PDB entry 4NJQ | X-ray diffraction, 2.70 A resolution | chains A and D of the 4 polymer chains in the assembly

[Chain A (and D)]
Protein: Probable M18 family aminopeptidase 2
From: Pseudomonas aeruginosa
Notes: EC 3.4.11.-; chain D of this document is another copy of the same molecule, construct and numbering; everything in this record applies to it too
UniProtKB: Q9HYZ3 (APEB_PSEAE); numbering as in UniProt (aligned over 1-429)
Sequence (429 residues; numbered 1 to 429; the number before each row is that of its first residue):
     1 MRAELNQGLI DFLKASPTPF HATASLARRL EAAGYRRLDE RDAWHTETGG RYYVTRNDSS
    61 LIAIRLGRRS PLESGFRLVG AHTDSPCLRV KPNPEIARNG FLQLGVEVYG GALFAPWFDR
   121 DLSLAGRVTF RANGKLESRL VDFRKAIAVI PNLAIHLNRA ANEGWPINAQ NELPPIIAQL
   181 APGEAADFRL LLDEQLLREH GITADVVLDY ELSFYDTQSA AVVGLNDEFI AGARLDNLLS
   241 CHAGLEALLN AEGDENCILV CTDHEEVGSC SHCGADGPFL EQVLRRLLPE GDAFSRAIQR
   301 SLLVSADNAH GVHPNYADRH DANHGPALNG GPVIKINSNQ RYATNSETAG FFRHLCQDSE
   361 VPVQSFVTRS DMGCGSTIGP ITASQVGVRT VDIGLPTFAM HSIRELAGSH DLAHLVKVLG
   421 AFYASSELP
Disordered / not traced: 268-277, 373-384 (chain D: 268-277, 373-382)
Curated features (UniProtKB/Swiss-Prot):
  - binding site (Zn(2+)): H82, H156, H401
Ion coordination: Co2+ site 1: H82, D236, D307 (together with carbonate ion); Co2+ site 2: D236, E266, H401 (together with carbonate ion)
Residues lining bound ligands:
  - carbonate ion: H82, D236, E265, E266, D307, H401
  - carbonate ion (CO3): H82, D236, E265, E266, D307, H401
  - N-cyclohexyltaurine (NHE; 2-[N-cyclohexylamino]ethane sulfonic acid): R41, E137, S138, R139

[Interface between chain A and chain D]
Residue-residue contacts (160; chain A residue first):
  R98(A) with P314(D), hydrogen bond (side chain-backbone); N315(D), hydrogen bond
  N99(A) with V312(D); P314(D); A317(D)
  F101(A) with F229(D), hydrophobic; P314(D), hydrophobic; F398(D), hydrophobic
  Q103(A) with P314(D); N315(D), hydrogen bond
  G111(A) with I155(D)
  A112(A) with I155(D); N162(D), hydrogen bond (backbone-side chain)
  L113(A) with N152(D); L153(D); I155(D), hydrophobic; A161(D), hydrophobic; N162(D)
  F114(A) with N162(D), hydrogen bond (backbone-side chain)
  P116(A) with D119(D); N152(D)
  F118(A) with R120(D), hydrogen bond (backbone-side chain); Y316(D)
  D119(A) with R120(D), hydrogen bond (backbone-side chain); A399(D); S402(D), hydrogen bond; R404(D)
  R120(A) with F118(D), hydrogen bond (side chain-backbone); D119(D), hydrogen bond (side chain-backbone); R120(D)
  D121(A) with Q218(D), hydrogen bond; A221(D); V223(D); A231(D); R404(D), salt bridge
  K145(A) with G224(D), hydrogen bond (side chain-backbone); L225(D), hydrogen bond (side chain-backbone); D227(D), salt bridge
  A146(A) with V223(D); G224(D), hydrogen bond (backbone-backbone)
  I147(A) with G224(D); L225(D)
  V149(A) with L406(D), hydrophobic
  P151(A) with H313(D), hydrogen bond (backbone-side chain); F398(D), hydrophobic; L406(D), hydrophobic
  N152(A) with P116(D); H313(D); A399(D), hydrogen bond (backbone-backbone)
  L153(A) with L113(D); Y316(D), hydrophobic; R319(D)
  A154(A) with H310(D); M400(D), hydrophobic
  I155(A) with G111(D); A112(D); L113(D), hydrophobic; M400(D); H401(D)
  H156(A) with H310(D); M400(D); H401(D)
  L157(A) with H310(D); R319(D), hydrogen bond (backbone-side chain); H320(D); M372(D)
  N158(A) with R319(D)
  A161(A) with L113(D), hydrophobic
  N162(A) with A112(D), hydrogen bond (side chain-backbone); L113(D); F114(D), hydrogen bond (side chain-backbone); W165(D); P166(D); I167(D), hydrogen bond (backbone-backbone)
  E163(A) with W165(D); P166(D)
  G164(A) with G164(D); W165(D)
  W165(A) with N162(D); E163(D); G164(D)
  P166(A) with N162(D); E163(D)
  I167(A) with N162(D), hydrogen bond (backbone-backbone)
  N171(A) with N315(D)
  E172(A) with N315(D), hydrogen bond (backbone-side chain); Y316(D), hydrogen bond
  P174(A) with N315(D), hydrogen bond (backbone-side chain)
  I176(A) with F229(D), hydrophobic; P314(D), hydrophobic; F398(D), hydrophobic
  I177(A) with G224(D); L225(D), hydrogen bond (backbone-backbone); E228(D)
  A178(A) with N226(D); E228(D)
  Q179(A) with E228(D), hydrogen bond (backbone-side chain); L328(D), hydrogen bond (side chain-backbone); N329(D), hydrogen bond
  L191(A) with L225(D), hydrophobic
  Q218(A) with D121(D); Q218(D)
  A221(A) with D121(D)
  V223(A) with D121(D); A146(D); V149(D), hydrophobic
  G224(A) with K145(D); A146(D), hydrogen bond (backbone-backbone); I147(D); I177(D)
  L225(A) with K145(D), hydrogen bond (backbone-side chain); I147(D), hydrogen bond (backbone-backbone); I177(D), hydrogen bond (backbone-backbone); L191(D), hydrophobic
  D227(A) with K145(D), salt bridge
  E228(A) with A178(D); Q179(D), hydrogen bond (side chain-backbone)
  F229(A) with F101(D), hydrophobic; I176(D), hydrophobic
  A231(A) with D121(D)
  H310(A) with A154(D); H156(D); L157(D)
  V312(A) with N99(D)
  H313(A) with P151(D), hydrogen bond (side chain-backbone); N152(D)
  P314(A) with R98(D), hydrogen bond (backbone-side chain); N99(D); F101(D), hydrophobic; Q103(D); I176(D), hydrophobic
  N315(A) with R98(D), hydrogen bond; Q103(D), hydrogen bond; N171(D); E172(D), hydrogen bond (side chain-backbone); P174(D), hydrogen bond (side chain-backbone)
  Y316(A) with F118(D); L153(D), hydrophobic; E172(D), hydrogen bond
  A317(A) with N99(D)
  R319(A) with L153(D); L157(D), hydrogen bond (side chain-backbone)
  H320(A) with L157(D)
  L328(A) with Q179(D), hydrogen bond (backbone-side chain)
  N329(A) with Q179(D), hydrogen bond
  R341(A) with R159(D)
  F398(A) with F101(D), hydrophobic; P151(D), hydrophobic
  A399(A) with D119(D); N152(D), hydrogen bond (backbone-backbone); A154(D)
  M400(A) with A154(D); I155(D), hydrogen bond (backbone-backbone); H156(D)
  H401(A) with I155(D); H156(D), hydrogen bond
  S402(A) with D119(D), hydrogen bond
  R404(A) with D119(D); D121(D), salt bridge
  L406(A) with V149(D), hydrophobic
Also at the interface, not in a pair above, chain A (73 interface residues in all): F143, A148, L173, N226, M372
Also at the interface, not in a pair above, chain D (73 interface residues in all): A115, F143, N158, L173

[Summary]
The chain A/chain D interface involves 73 residues from each chain; the contacts include 47 hydrogen bonds and
4 salt bridges. Polar contacts include D121(A)-R404(D), K145(A)-D227(D) and R98(A)-P314(D). Chain A binds
carbonate ion and N-cyclohexyltaurine. Curated annotation (UniProt) lists 3 Zn2+-binding residues on chain A.
Both chains are Probable M18 family aminopeptidase 2 (Pseudomonas aeruginosa). Entry 4NJQ (Structural and
kinetic bases for the metal preference of the M18 aminopeptidase from Pseudomonas aeruginosa) was determined
by X-ray diffraction together with 3WT4, 4NJR, 4OID and 4OIW from the same study.
